PDB entry 5BN4 | X-ray diffraction, 2.70 A resolution | chains A and B

[Chain A]
Name: V-type ATP synthase alpha chain
From: Nanoarchaeum equitans Kin4-M
Notes: EC 3.6.3.14
UniProtKB: Q74MJ7 (VATA_NANEQ); residues 1-570 here = UniProt positions 1-570
Sequence (570 residues; row label = number of the first residue in the row):
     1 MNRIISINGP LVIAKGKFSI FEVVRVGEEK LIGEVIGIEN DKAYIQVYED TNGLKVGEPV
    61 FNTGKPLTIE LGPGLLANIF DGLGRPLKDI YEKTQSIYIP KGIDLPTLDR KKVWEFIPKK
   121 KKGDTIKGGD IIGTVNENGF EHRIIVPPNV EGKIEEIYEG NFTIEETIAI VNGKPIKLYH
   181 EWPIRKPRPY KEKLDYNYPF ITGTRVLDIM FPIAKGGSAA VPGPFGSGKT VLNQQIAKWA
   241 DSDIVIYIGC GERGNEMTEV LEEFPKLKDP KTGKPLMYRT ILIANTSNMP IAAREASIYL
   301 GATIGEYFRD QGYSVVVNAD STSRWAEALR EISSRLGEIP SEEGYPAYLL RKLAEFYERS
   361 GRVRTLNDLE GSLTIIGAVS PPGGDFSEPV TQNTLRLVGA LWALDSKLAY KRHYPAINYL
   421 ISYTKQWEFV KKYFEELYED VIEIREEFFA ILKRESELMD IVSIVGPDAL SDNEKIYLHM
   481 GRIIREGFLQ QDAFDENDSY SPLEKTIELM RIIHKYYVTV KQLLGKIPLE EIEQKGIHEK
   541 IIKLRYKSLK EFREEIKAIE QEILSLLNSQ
Disordered / not traced: 568-570
Bound ions: Mg2+: Glu252, Glu256 (together with AMP-PNP)
Ligand contacts: AMP-PNP (ANP; phosphoaminophosphonic acid-adenylate ester): Pro224, Phe225, Gly226, Ser227, Gly228, Lys229, Thr230, Val231, Glu252, Arg253, Glu256, Asp320, Tyr414, Pro415, Gln491, Asp492, Ala493, Phe494
UniProt features mapped onto this chain:
  - binding site (ATP): Gly223 to Thr230
Reported in the primary citation:
  - binding site for AMP-PNP: Gly226 to Val231, Arg253, Glu256, Asp320, Gln491, Ala493
  - catalytic residues: Glu256 (by similarity / conservation)

[Chain B]
Name: NEQ263
From: Nanoarchaeum equitans Kin4-M
UniProtKB: Q74MS5 (Q74MS5_NANEQ); numbering as in UniProt (aligned over 1-416)
Sequence (416 residues; row label = number of the first residue in the row):
     1 MPSIKPPLIA VELENPMLGE VIDLEETKAI VIAAYENKAL ALLFDYYTGE IKQINRQGNT
    61 YKIAVSEDYI GGIFNGFGEP IKGPKPYPED YRDINGLAIN PYARKVPNEI LYTGISSIDV
   121 AHPLLKGQKI AIFSPPGLPM ERLALQIARN VAKDKTIIFA AIGVPSDIYK MFIDEFINTK
   181 AIMNSAIFIS KADSSPIEKI YTPRVALTLA EYLAFEKNRD VLVLMLDMTN YADALREIST
   241 LRKEIPSRRG YPAYLYTDLA SIYERSGLTS KGSITLIPML TMPGNDITHV VPDLTGYITE
   301 GQYVLSQDLH SKNIYPPIDL LKSLSRLAKN GMSKKHKKYA DILIKSYAKG LEARDIATIV
   361 GEDSLSKEDK AYLKFAELVE KEFIKQDYYE YRSIEKSFEI IDSILSQSGL PYSPIQ
Disordered / not traced: 1, 415-416
Reported in the primary citation:
  - binding site for AMP-PNP: Arg326
  - catalytic residues: Arg326 (by similarity / conservation)

[Interface between chain A and chain B]
Contacting residue pairs (109):
  Arg3(A) - Asn15(B)  hydrogen bond
  Ile5(A) - Tyr35(B)
  Ile5(A) - Glu36(B)
  Ser6(A) - Ala34(B)  hydrogen bond (side chain-backbone)
  Ser6(A) - Tyr35(B)
  Ile7(A) - Leu18(B)
  Ile7(A) - Ala34(B)
  Asn52(A) - Leu18(B)
  Asn52(A) - Gly19(B)
  Asn52(A) - Thr60(B)
  Asn52(A) - Asn95(B)
  Gly53(A) - Met17(B)
  Gly53(A) - Leu18(B)  hydrogen bond (backbone-backbone)
  Gly53(A) - Thr60(B)
  Leu54(A) - Met17(B)
  Leu54(A) - Leu18(B)  hydrogen bond (backbone-backbone)
  Lys55(A) - Pro16(B)
  Lys55(A) - Met17(B)
  Val56(A) - Asn15(B)
  Val56(A) - Pro16(B)  hydrogen bond (backbone-backbone)
  Gly57(A) - Asn15(B)
  Leu87(A) - Asn100(B)  hydrogen bond (backbone-side chain)
  Leu87(A) - Pro101(B)  hydrophobic
  Leu87(A) - Tyr102(B)
  Lys88(A) - Tyr102(B)
  Ile90(A) - Asn100(B)
  Tyr91(A) - Asn100(B)
  Tyr91(A) - Tyr102(B)  hydrophobic
  Tyr91(A) - Ala103(B)  hydrophobic
  Ile97(A) - Ile99(B)
  Ile97(A) - Asn100(B)  hydrogen bond (backbone-backbone)
  Ile97(A) - Ala103(B)  hydrophobic
  Ile97(A) - Phe215(B)  hydrophobic
  Tyr98(A) - Leu97(B)
  Tyr98(A) - Ala98(B)
  Tyr98(A) - Ile99(B)  hydrophobic
  Tyr98(A) - Glu211(B)
  Tyr98(A) - Phe215(B)
  Ile99(A) - Leu97(B)
  Ile99(A) - Ala98(B)  hydrogen bond (backbone-backbone)
  Ile99(A) - Asn100(B)
  Gly223(A) - Tyr297(B)  hydrogen bond (backbone-side chain)
  Pro224(A) - Tyr297(B)
  Phe225(A) - Asp293(B)
  Phe225(A) - Gly296(B)
  Phe225(A) - Tyr297(B)
  Phe225(A) - Gln302(B)
  Phe225(A) - Arg326(B)
  Gly226(A) - Arg326(B)
  Gly251(A) - Tyr256(B)  hydrogen bond (backbone-side chain)
  Glu252(A) - Tyr256(B)  hydrogen bond
  Arg253(A) - Glu264(B)
  Arg253(A) - Gly296(B)  hydrogen bond (side chain-backbone)
  Arg253(A) - Tyr297(B)  hydrogen bond (side chain-backbone)
  Arg253(A) - Ile298(B)  hydrogen bond (side chain-backbone)
  Arg253(A) - Thr299(B)  hydrogen bond (side chain-backbone)
  Arg253(A) - Glu300(B)
  Arg253(A) - Arg326(B)
  Gly254(A) - Pro101(B)
  Gly254(A) - Glu264(B)  hydrogen bond (backbone-side chain)
  Asn255(A) - Arg104(B)
  Asn255(A) - Val106(B)
  Asn255(A) - Pro107(B)
  Asn255(A) - Glu300(B)  hydrogen bond
  Thr258(A) - Pro101(B)  hydrogen bond (side chain-backbone)
  Thr258(A) - Arg104(B)
  Thr258(A) - Val106(B)
  Glu259(A) - Val106(B)
  Glu262(A) - Lys105(B)
  Glu262(A) - Val106(B)  hydrogen bond (side chain-backbone)
  Thr286(A) - Glu264(B)
  Ser287(A) - Tyr256(B)
  Ser287(A) - Thr257(B)
  Ser287(A) - Ala260(B)
  Ser287(A) - Glu264(B)
  Asn288(A) - Ala98(B)
  Asn288(A) - Ala260(B)
  Asn288(A) - Ser261(B)
  Asn288(A) - Glu264(B)
  Met289(A) - Ala98(B)  hydrophobic
  Ile291(A) - Thr257(B)
  Arg294(A) - Tyr256(B)
  Arg294(A) - Thr257(B)  hydrogen bond
  Arg324(A) - Tyr256(B)  hydrogen bond
  Arg324(A) - Tyr297(B)
  Glu327(A) - Ala253(B)
  Glu327(A) - Tyr254(B)
  Glu327(A) - Tyr256(B)
  Glu327(A) - Thr257(B)  hydrogen bond
  Arg330(A) - Ala253(B)
  Glu331(A) - Ala253(B)
  Glu331(A) - Tyr254(B)  hydrogen bond (side chain-backbone)
  Arg335(A) - Glu244(B)  salt bridge
  Arg335(A) - Tyr254(B)
  Glu338(A) - Ile245(B)
  Pro340(A) - Ile245(B)  hydrophobic
  Ser380(A) - Tyr297(B)
  Pro381(A) - Tyr297(B)  hydrogen bond (backbone-side chain)
  Pro382(A) - Asp293(B)
  Gly383(A) - Thr288(B)
  Gly383(A) - Asp293(B)  hydrogen bond (backbone-side chain)
  Tyr410(A) - Leu321(B)
  Tyr410(A) - Lys322(B)
  Arg412(A) - His122(B)
  Arg412(A) - Leu321(B)  hydrogen bond (side chain-backbone)
  Arg412(A) - Ser323(B)  hydrogen bond (side chain-backbone)
  Arg412(A) - Ile344(B)
  Asp468(A) - Ser366(B)  hydrogen bond
  Phe494(A) - Lys329(B)  hydrogen bond (backbone-side chain)
Also at the interface, not in a pair above, chain A (61 interface residues in all): Gly9, Ile79, Glu92, Lys101, Lys229, Met257, Leu261, Ser334, Lys411, Ser463, Glu496
Also at the interface, not in a pair above, chain B (63 interface residues in all): Asp93, Lys129, Phe133, Arg242, Thr269, Ile287, Pro292, Asp319, Leu320, Leu324, Leu327, Lys334, Leu351, Glu352, Ile359

[In short]
Chain A and chain B form an interface of 61 and 63 residues respectively, with 29 hydrogen bonds and 1 salt
bridge. Polar pairs include Arg335(A)-Glu244(B), Arg3(A)-Asn15(B) and Ser6(A)-Ala34(B). The paper reports
catalytic residues Glu256(A) and Arg326(B); a binding site for AMP-PNP at Gly226(A), Arg253(A) and Arg326(B)
among others.
Chain A is V-type ATP synthase alpha chain and chain B is NEQ263, both from Nanoarchaeum equitans Kin4-M; the
structure, Structure of a unique ATP synthase NeqA-NeqB in complex with ANP from Nanoarcheaum equitans, was
determined by X-ray diffraction together with 5BN3, 5BN5 and 5BO5 from the same study.
